PDB entry 9D2B | electron microscopy, 3.08 A resolution | chains F and H of the 6 polymer chains in the assembly

Chain F:
Molecule: HAUS augmin like complex subunit 6 L homeolog isoform X1
Source organism: Xenopus laevis
UniProtKB: A0A8J1MAE8 (A0A8J1MAE8_XENLA); the construct has insertions or renumbered stretches relative to UniProt, so the offset changes along the chain: 1-197 = UniProt 1-197; 219-268 = UniProt 198-247
Sequence (289 residues; numbered -20 to 268; the number before each row is that of its first residue; numbers below 1 keep their minus sign (Met-20 is residue -20)):
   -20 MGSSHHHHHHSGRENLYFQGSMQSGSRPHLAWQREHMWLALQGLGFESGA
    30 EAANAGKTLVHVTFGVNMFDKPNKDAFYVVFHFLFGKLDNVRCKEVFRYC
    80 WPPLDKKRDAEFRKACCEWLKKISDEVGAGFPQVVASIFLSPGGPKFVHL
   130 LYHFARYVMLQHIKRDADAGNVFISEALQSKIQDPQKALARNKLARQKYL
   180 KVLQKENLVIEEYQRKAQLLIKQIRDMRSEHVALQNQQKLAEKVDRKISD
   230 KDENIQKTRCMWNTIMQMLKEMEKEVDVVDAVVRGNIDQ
Unresolved in the structure: -20 to 8, 192-268
Construct notes: expression tag (-20 to 0); conflict His8 (Gln in A0A8J1MAE8), Val70 (Met in A0A8J1MAE8); insertion (198-218)

Chain H:
Molecule: HAUS augmin-like complex subunit 8
Source organism: Xenopus laevis
UniProtKB: Q0IHJ3 (HAUS8_XENLA); residues 1-257 here = UniProt positions 1-257
Sequence (260 residues; numbered -2 to 257; the number before each row is that of its first residue; numbers below 1 keep their minus sign (Met-2 is residue -2)):
    -2 MRSMSEAGVAPIEDGSQNSSGGSSGDAALKKSKGGAKVVKSRYMQIGRSK
    48 VSKNSLANTTVCSGGKVPERGSGGTPTRRSLAPHKAKITAAVPLPALDGS
    98 IFTKEDLQSTLLDGHRIARPDLDLSVINDRTLQKITPRPVVTSEQKKPKR
   148 DTTPVNLVPEDMVEMIESQTLLLTYLTIKMQKNLFRLEEKAERNLLLVND
   198 QKDQLQETIHMMKRDLTLLQREERLRDLIEKQDEVLTPVVTSKDPFKDNY
   248 TTFATALDST
Unresolved in the structure: -2 to 155, 187-257
Construct notes: expression tag (-2 to 0)

Interface between chain F and chain H:
Pairs across the interface (41; chain F residue first):
  Trp11(F) with Asp158(H); Glu161(H)
  Glu14(F) with Met162(H)
  His15(F) with Met162(H); Ser165(H), hydrogen bond
  Leu18(F) with Leu169(H), hydrophobic
  Gly22(F) with Tyr172(H), hydrogen bond (backbone-side chain)
  Leu23(F) with Tyr172(H)
  Tyr131(F) with Glu164(H), hydrogen bond
  Arg135(F) with Glu164(H), salt bridge
  Met138(F) with Leu168(H), hydrophobic; Leu169(H), hydrophobic; Tyr172(H), hydrophobic
  Leu139(F) with Leu168(H), hydrophobic
  Ile142(F) with Tyr172(H), hydrophobic
  Asp145(F) with Ile175(H); Lys176(H); Lys179(H)
  Ala146(F) with Ile175(H)
  Ile153(F) with Thr171(H)
  Leu157(F) with Thr167(H); Leu168(H), hydrophobic
  Lys160(F) with Glu157(H), salt bridge
  Gln162(F) with Glu157(H)
  Pro164(F) with Met159(H), hydrophobic; Val160(H), hydrophobic
  Ala167(F) with Ile163(H)
  Asn171(F) with Ile163(H); Gln166(H); Thr167(H); Leu170(H)
  Ala174(F) with Leu170(H), hydrophobic
  Arg175(F) with Leu170(H)
  Tyr178(F) with Leu170(H), hydrophobic; Leu173(H), hydrophobic; Thr174(H)
  Val181(F) with Thr174(H); Met177(H), hydrophobic; Gln178(H)
  Glu185(F) with Met177(H); Leu181(H)
Also at the interface, not in a pair above, chain F (32 interface residues in all): Ala19, Lys66, Asp163, Leu168, Arg170, Leu182, Val188
Also at the interface, not in a pair above, chain H (25 interface residues in all): Glu185

Summary:
32 residues of chain F face 25 of chain H across their interface; the contacts include 3 hydrogen bonds and 2
salt bridges. Polar pairs include Arg135(F)-Glu164(H), Lys160(F)-Glu157(H) and His15(F)-Ser165(H).
Here chain F is HAUS augmin like complex subunit 6 L homeolog isoform X1 and chain H is HAUS augmin-like
complex subunit 8, both from Xenopus laevis. Entry 9D2B (Symmetry-expanded reconstruction of augmin T-II
bonsai on the microtubule) was determined by electron microscopy, deposited together with 9OLH.
